PDB entry 6R94 | electron microscopy, 3.50 A resolution | chains J and B of the 10 polymer chains in the assembly

Chain J:
Molecule: Human alpha-satellite DNA (145-MER) with abasic sites at positions 97-98
Sequence (147 nucleotides; numbered 1 to 145; the number before each row is that of its first residue):
     1 ATCAATATCC ACCTGCAGAT TCTACCAAAA GTGTATTTGG AAACTGCTCC ATCAAAAGGC
    61 ATGTTCAGCT GAACCAGCTG AACATGCCTT TTGATGX
    97 GX
    98 AGCAGTTTCC AAATACACTT TTGGTAGAAT CTGCAGGTGG ATATTGAT
Modified residues: 3DR (1',2'-dideoxyribofuranose-5'-phosphate) at position 97; 3DR (1',2'-dideoxyribofuranose-5'-phosphate) at position 98

Chain B:
Protein: Histone H4
Organism: Homo sapiens
Reference sequence: P62805 (H4_HUMAN); residues 1-103 here = UniProt positions 1-103
Sequence (106 residues; row label = number of the first residue in the row; numbers below 1 keep their minus sign (Gly-2 is residue -2)):
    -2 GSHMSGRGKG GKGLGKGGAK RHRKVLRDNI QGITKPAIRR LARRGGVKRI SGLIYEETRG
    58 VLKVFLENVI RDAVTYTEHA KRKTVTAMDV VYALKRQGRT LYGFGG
Disordered / not traced: -2 to 19
Construct notes: expression tag (-2 to 0)
Curated features (UniProtKB/Swiss-Prot):
  - DNA-binding region: Lys17 to Lys21
  - modified residue: Ser2 (N-acetylserine), Arg4 (Asymmetric dimethylarginine), Lys6 (N6-(2-hydroxyisobutyryl)lysine), Lys9 (N6-(2-hydroxyisobutyryl)lysine), Lys13 (N6-(2-hydroxyisobutyryl)lysine), Lys17 (N6-(2-hydroxyisobutyryl)lysine), Lys21 (N6,N6,N6-trimethyllysine), Lys32 (N6-(2-hydroxyisobutyryl)lysine), Lys45 (N6-(2-hydroxyisobutyryl)lysine), Ser48 (Phosphoserine), Tyr52 (Phosphotyrosine), Lys60 (N6-(2-hydroxyisobutyryl)lysine), Lys78 (N6-(2-hydroxyisobutyryl)lysine), Lys80 (N6-(2-hydroxyisobutyryl)lysine), Thr81 (Phosphothreonine), Tyr89 (Phosphotyrosine), Lys92 (N6-(2-hydroxyisobutyryl)lysine)
  - cross-link (Glycyl lysine isopeptide (Lys-Gly)): Lys13 (interchain with G-Cter in SUMO2), Lys21 (interchain with G-Cter in SUMO2), Lys32 (interchain with G-Cter in SUMO2), Lys60 (interchain with G-Cter in SUMO2), Lys80 (interchain with G-Cter in SUMO2), Lys92 (interchain with G-Cter in SUMO2)
  - natural variant: Lys32 (K32T: In TEBIVANED3), Pro33 (P33A: In TEBIVANED1; P33L: In TEBIVANED1; P33R: In TEBIVANED3), Arg36 (R36W: In TEBIVANED3), Leu38 (L38P: In TEBIVANED3), Arg41 (R41C: In TEBIVANED2 and TEBIVANED3; uncertain significance; R41H: Found in a patient with a neurodevelopmental disorder; uncertain significance; R41L: In TEBIVANED4), Arg46 (R46C: In TEBIVANED3), Glu64 (E64Q: In a breast cancer sample), His76 (H76R: In TEBIVANED4), Lys92 (K92E: In TEBIVANED2; K92Q: In TEBIVANED1; K92R: In TEBIVANED1), Gly95 (G95R: Found in a patient with a neurodevelopmental disorder; uncertain significance), Tyr99 (Y99H: In TEBIVANED3)
  - mutagenesis: Lys13 (K13A: Impaired methylation by N6AMT1), Lys32 (K32R: Abolished ufmylation)

Interface between chain J and chain B:
Contacting residue pairs (12):
  DT79(J) - Arg46(B)  base contact
  DG80(J) - Arg46(B)  hydrogen bond to the sugar
  DG80(J) - Ile47(B)  sugar contact
  DG80(J) - Ser48(B)  hydrogen bond to the phosphate
  DG80(J) - Gly49(B)  hydrogen bond to the phosphate
  DA81(J) - Arg36(B)  salt bridge to the phosphate
  DA81(J) - Arg46(B)  phosphate contact
  DA81(J) - Ile47(B)  hydrogen bond to the phosphate
  DA101(J) - Arg79(B)  phosphate contact
  DA101(J) - Lys80(B)  hydrogen bond to the phosphate
  DA101(J) - Thr81(B)  hydrogen bond to the phosphate
  DG102(J) - Arg79(B)  phosphate contact
Also at the interface, not in a pair above, chain J (6 interface residues in all): DC100
Also at the interface, not in a pair above, chain B (9 interface residues in all): Lys45

In short:
The interface between chain J and chain B involves 6 residues on one side and 9 on the other; the contacts
include 6 hydrogen bonds and 1 salt bridge. Polar contacts include DG80(J)-Arg46(B), DG80(J)-Ser48(B) and
DG80(J)-Gly49(B).
Chain J is Human alpha-satellite DNA (145-MER) with abasic sites at positions 97-98 and chain B is Histone H4
(Homo sapiens); the structure, Cryo-EM structure of NCP_THF2(-3), was determined by electron microscopy (same
publication as 6R8Y, 6R8Z, 6R90, 6R91, 6R92 and 6R93).
